5L21 - chains A and B; structure by X-ray diffraction, 1.68 A resolution.

Chain A:
Protein: Botulinum neurotoxin type A
Source organism: Clostridium botulinum (strain Hall / ATCC 3502 / NCTC 13319 / Type A)
Notes: EC 3.4.24.69
Reference sequence: A5HZZ9 (BXA1_CLOBH); numbering as in UniProt (aligned over 872-1296)
Amino-acid sequence (428 residues; numbered 869 to 1296; the number before each row is that of its first residue):
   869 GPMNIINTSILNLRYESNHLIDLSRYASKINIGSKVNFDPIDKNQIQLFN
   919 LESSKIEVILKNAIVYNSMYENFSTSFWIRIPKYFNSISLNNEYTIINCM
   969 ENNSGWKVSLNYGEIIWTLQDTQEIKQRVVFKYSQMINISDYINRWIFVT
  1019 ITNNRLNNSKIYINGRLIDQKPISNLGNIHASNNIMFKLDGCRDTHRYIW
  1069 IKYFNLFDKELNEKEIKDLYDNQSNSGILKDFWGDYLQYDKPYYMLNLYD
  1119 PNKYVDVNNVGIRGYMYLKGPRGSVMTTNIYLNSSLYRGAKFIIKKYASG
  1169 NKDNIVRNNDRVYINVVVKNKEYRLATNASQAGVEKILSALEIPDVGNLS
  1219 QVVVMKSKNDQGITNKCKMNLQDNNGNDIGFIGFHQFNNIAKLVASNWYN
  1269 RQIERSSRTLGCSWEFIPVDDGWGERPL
Disordered / not traced: 1166-1168
Cystine bridges: C1235-C1280
Construct notes: cloning artifact (869-871); engineered mutation A1158 (Thr in A5HZZ9)
What the authors report for this chain:
  - mutagenesis - N905K: decreased binding to Vhh-C2 (chain B)
  - specificity-determining residues: H1064, P1295 (proposed by the authors, not directly observed)

Chain B:
Protein: Vhh-C2
Source organism: Vicugna pacos
Notes: antibody fragment or engineered binder
Amino-acid sequence (119 residues; each row starts with the number of its first residue):
     1 QVQLVESGGGLAQPGGSLRLSCEASGFGTWFRFDENTVNWYRQPPGKSRE
    51 FDELVARYPKSGIVTYLDSVKGRFTISRDNAKKMAFLQMDNLKPEDTAVY
   101 YCNVGEFWGQGTQVTISSE
Cystine bridges: C22-C102

How chain A and chain B interact:
Residue-residue contacts (41; chain A residue first):
  K903(A) with I63(B)
  N905(A) with S61(B); I63(B)
  F917(A) with I63(B), hydrophobic
  L919(A) with I63(B), hydrophobic
  T1063(A) with T65(B); Y66(B), hydrogen bond (side chain-backbone); L67(B); D68(B); K71(B)
  H1064(A) with L54(B), hydrogen bond (side chain-backbone); T65(B), hydrogen bond; Y66(B); L67(B), hydrogen bond (side chain-backbone)
  P1110(A) with W30(B)
  Y1112(A) with E106(B), hydrogen bond
  M1144(A) with E50(B)
  T1145(A) with E50(B)
  T1146(A) with E50(B), hydrogen bond
  K1159(A) with W30(B)
  I1161(A) with W30(B), hydrophobic
  V1185(A) with W30(B)
  K1187(A) with Q1(B)
  N1188(A) with Q1(B); V2(B); G26(B), hydrogen bond (side chain-backbone); F27(B); G28(B), hydrogen bond (side chain-backbone); W30(B), hydrogen bond
  E1190(A) with T29(B); W30(B)
  V1287(A) with G105(B); E106(B)
  D1289(A) with T37(B), hydrogen bond; R57(B); P59(B)
  E1293(A) with W108(B), hydrogen bond (backbone-side chain)
  R1294(A) with R49(B); E50(B); D52(B)
  P1295(A) with W108(B)
Other interface residues (no listed pair), chain A (26 interface residues in all): V904, F953, Y1066, Y1155
Other interface residues (no listed pair), chain B (27 interface residues in all): V55, A56, V64
Interface features reported in the paper:
  - pairs named by the authors: T1063(A)-Y66(B) (hydrogen bond), H1064(A)-T65(B) (hydrogen bond), H1064(A)-L54(B) (hydrogen bond), Y1112(A)-E106(B), T1146(A)-E50(B) (hydrogen bond), K1159(A)-W30(B) (cation-pi contact), E1293(A)-W108(B) (hydrogen bond), P1295(A)-W108(B)
  - epitope / paratope residues, chain A: T1063(A), H1064(A), Y1112(A), T1146(A), K1159(A), N1188(A), D1289(A), E1293(A), P1295(A)
  - epitope / paratope residues, chain B: G26(B), G28(B), W30(B), T37(B), E50(B), L54(B), T65(B), Y66(B), E106(B), W108(B)

Summary:
26 residues of chain A and 27 residues of chain B are in contact; the contacts include 11 hydrogen bonds.
Among the polar pairs are T1063(A)-Y66(B), H1064(A)-L54(B) and H1064(A)-T65(B). The paper describes hydrogen
bonds between T1063(A) and Y66(B), H1064(A) and T65(B) and H1064(A) and L54(B) among others; contacts between
Y1112(A) and E106(B) and P1295(A) and W108(B); a cation-pi contact between K1159(A) and W30(B). From the
paper: N905K of chain A reduces binding to Vhh-C2 (chain B); epitope/paratope residues T1063(A), H1064(A) and
G26(B) among others.
Here chain A is Botulinum neurotoxin type A (Clostridium botulinum (strain Hall / ATCC 3502 / NCTC 13319 /
Type A)) and chain B is Vhh-C2 (Vicugna pacos). Entry 5L21 (Crystal structure of BoNT/A receptor binding
domain in complex with VHH C2) was determined by X-ray diffraction.
